Entry 3HF9 (X-ray diffraction, 2.88 A resolution); this record covers chains X and Z of the 28 polymer chains in the assembly.

== Chain X (and Z) ==
Name: Proteasome (Beta subunit) PrcB
Source organism: Mycobacterium tuberculosis
Notes: EC 3.4.25.1; chain Z of this document is another copy of the same molecule, construct and numbering; everything in this record applies to it too
UniProtKB: O33245 (O33245_MYCTU); residues 2-234 here correspond to UniProt positions 59-291 (UniProt number = residue number + 57)
Amino-acid sequence (240 residues; numbered 1 to 240; the number before each row is that of its first residue):
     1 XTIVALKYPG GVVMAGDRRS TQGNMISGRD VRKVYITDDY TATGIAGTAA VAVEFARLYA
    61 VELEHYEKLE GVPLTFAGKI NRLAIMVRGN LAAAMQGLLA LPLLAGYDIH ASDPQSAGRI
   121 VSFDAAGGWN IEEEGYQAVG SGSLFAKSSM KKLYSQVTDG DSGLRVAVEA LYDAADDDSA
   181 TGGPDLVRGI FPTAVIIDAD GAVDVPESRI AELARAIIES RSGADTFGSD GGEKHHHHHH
Not modelled in the structure: 94-98, 223-240
Modified residues: OZT ((4S,5R)-5-methyl-2-oxo-1,3-oxazolidine-4-carboxylic acid) at position 1
Sequence notes: insertion (1); expression tag (235-240)

== Chain X / chain Z interface ==
Contacting residue pairs (12; chain X residue first):
  Asn81(X) - Arg57(Z)  hydrogen bond
  Arg88(X) - Glu54(Z)
  Asp124(X) - Thr48(Z)
  Ala125(X) - Gln22(Z)
  Gly128(X) - Ala50(Z)
  Trp129(X) - Ala50(Z)
  Trp129(X) - Glu54(Z)  hydrogen bond
  Asn130(X) - Ala49(Z)
  Ile131(X) - Asp30(Z)
  Glu133(X) - Asp30(Z)
  Glu134(X) - Arg29(Z)  salt bridge
  Glu134(X) - Arg188(Z)  salt bridge
Other interface residues (no listed pair), chain X (11 interface residues in all): Leu144
Other interface residues (no listed pair), chain Z (11 interface residues in all): Met25, Val53

== Summary ==
Chain X and chain Z each contribute 11 residues to their interface; the contacts include 2 hydrogen bonds and
2 salt bridges. Polar contacts include Glu134(X)-Arg29(Z), Glu134(X)-Arg188(Z) and Asn81(X)-Arg57(Z).
Both chains are Proteasome (Beta subunit) PrcB (Mycobacterium tuberculosis). Entry 3HF9 (Crystal Structure of
Mycobacterium Tuberculosis Proteasome open-gate mutant modified by inhibitor GL1) was determined by X-ray
diffraction together with 3H6F, 3H6I and 3HFA from the same study.
